Entry 4BLU (X-ray diffraction, 1.85 A resolution); this record covers chain A.

# Chain A
Protein: Ribosomal RNA large subunit methyltransferase J
Organism: Escherichia coli
Notes: EC 2.1.1.266
UniProt: P37634 (RLMJ_ECOLI); residue numbers follow UniProt; this construct covers 1-280
Chain sequence (289 residues; row label = number of the first residue in the row):
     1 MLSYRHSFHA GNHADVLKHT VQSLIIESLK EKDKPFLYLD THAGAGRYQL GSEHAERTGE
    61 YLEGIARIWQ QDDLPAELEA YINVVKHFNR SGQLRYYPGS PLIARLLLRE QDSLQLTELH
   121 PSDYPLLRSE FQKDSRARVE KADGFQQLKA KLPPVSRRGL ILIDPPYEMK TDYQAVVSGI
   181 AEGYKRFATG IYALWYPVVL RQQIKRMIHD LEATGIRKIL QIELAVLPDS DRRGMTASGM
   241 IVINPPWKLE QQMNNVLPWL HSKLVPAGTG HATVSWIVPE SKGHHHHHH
Disordered / not traced: 1, 281-289
Differences from the reference sequence: expression tag (281-289)
Curated features (UniProtKB/Swiss-Prot):
  - active site: Asp164 (Proton acceptor)
  - binding site (S-adenosyl-L-methionine): His19, His42, Ser100, Glu118, Asp143, Gly144, Asp164
  - site: Tyr4 (Interaction with substrate rRNA)
What the authors report for this chain:
  - mutagenesis - Y4A, H6D, K18A, D164A: abolished catalytic activity
  - mutagenesis - Y4F (40-fold), K18R (10-fold): decreased catalytic activity
  - catalytic residues: Lys18, Asp164 (proposed by the authors, not directly observed)

# In short
UniProt lists active-site residue Asp164 and 7 S-adenosyl-L-methionine-binding residues. From the paper:
catalytic residues Lys18 and Asp164; Y4A, H6D and K18A, among others, abolish catalytic activity; 6
substitutions were tested in all.
Chain A is Ribosomal RNA large subunit methyltransferase J (Escherichia coli); the structure, Crystal
structure of Escherichia coli 23S rRNA (A2030-N6)- methyltransferase RlmJ, was determined by X-ray
diffraction, deposited together with 4BLV and 4BLW.
